PDB entry 6UR2 | X-ray diffraction, 2.27 A resolution | chains A and C of the 3 polymer chains in the assembly

# Chain A
Protein: DNA polymerase I
Source organism: Geobacillus stearothermophilus
Notes: EC 2.7.7.7
Reference sequence: D9N168 (D9N168_GEOSE); residues 298-876 here correspond to UniProt positions 1-579 (UniProt number = residue number - 297)
Chain sequence (579 residues; each row starts with the number of its first residue):
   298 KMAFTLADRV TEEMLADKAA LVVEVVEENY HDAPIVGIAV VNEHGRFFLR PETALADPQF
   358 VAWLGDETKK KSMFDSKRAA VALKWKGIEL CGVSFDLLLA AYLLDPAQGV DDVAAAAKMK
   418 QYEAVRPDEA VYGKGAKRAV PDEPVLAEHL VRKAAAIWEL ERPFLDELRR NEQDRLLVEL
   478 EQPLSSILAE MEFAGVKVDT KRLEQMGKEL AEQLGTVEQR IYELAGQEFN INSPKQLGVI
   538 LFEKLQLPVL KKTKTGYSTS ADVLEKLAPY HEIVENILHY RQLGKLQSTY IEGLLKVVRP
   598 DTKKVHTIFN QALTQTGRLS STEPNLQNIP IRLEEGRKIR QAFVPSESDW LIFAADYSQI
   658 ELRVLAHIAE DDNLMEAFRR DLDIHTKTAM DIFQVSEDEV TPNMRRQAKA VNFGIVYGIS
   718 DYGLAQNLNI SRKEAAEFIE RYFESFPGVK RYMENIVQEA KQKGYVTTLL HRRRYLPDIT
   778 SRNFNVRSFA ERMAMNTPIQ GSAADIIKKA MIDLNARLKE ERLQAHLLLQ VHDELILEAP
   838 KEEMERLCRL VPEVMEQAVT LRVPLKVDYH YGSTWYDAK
Differences from the reference sequence: variant Asp-598 (Ala301 in D9N168), Val-713 (Pro416 in D9N168)
Reported in the primary citation:
  - mutagenesis - D830N: abolished catalytic activity on NP-DNA synthesis
  - mutagenesis - E831Q: unchanged catalytic activity
  - mutagenesis - F710Y (21-fold): increased catalytic activity on nCTP
  - mutagenesis - F710Y (2.6-fold): increased catalytic activity on dCTP
  - mutagenesis - F710Y: unchanged binding to nCTP
  - catalytic residues: Asp-830 (proposed by the authors, not directly observed)

# Chain C
Molecule: 12-nt DNA strand
Sequence (12 nucleotides; row label = number of the first residue in the row):
     4 ACGCTGATCG CA

# How chain A and chain C interact
Contacting residue pairs (42):
  Asn-527(A) with DC12(C), hydrogen bond to the phosphate
  Asn-529(A) with DC12(C), sugar contact
  Ser-530(A) with DC12(C), phosphate contact; DG13(C), hydrogen bond to the phosphate
  Gln-533(A) with DG13(C), hydrogen bond to the phosphate
  Lys-582(A) with DG9(C), base contact
  Ser-585(A) with DA10(C), phosphate contact; DT11(C), phosphate contact
  Thr-586(A) with DA10(C), sugar contact
  Gly-590(A) with DA10(C), phosphate contact
  Leu-610(A) with DC7(C), phosphate contact; DT8(C), phosphate contact
  Thr-611(A) with DC7(C), phosphate contact
  Gln-612(A) with DG6(C), phosphate contact; DC7(C), hydrogen bond to the phosphate
  Thr-613(A) with DG6(C), sugar contact
  Arg-615(A) with DG6(C), base contact
  Ser-617(A) with DC7(C), phosphate contact; DT8(C), hydrogen bond to the phosphate
  Ser-618(A) with DT8(C), sugar contact
  Thr-619(A) with DT8(C), sugar contact; DG9(C), phosphate contact
  Glu-620(A) with DG9(C), hydrogen bond to the phosphate
  Asn-622(A) with DT8(C), hydrogen bond to the sugar
  Ala-707(A) with DA4(C), hydrogen bond to the base
  Phe-710(A) with DA4(C), base contact
  Gly-711(A) with DA4(C), hydrogen bond to the base
  Tyr-714(A) with DA4(C), base contact; DC5(C), stacking on the base
  Ile-716(A) with DA4(C), base contact
  Tyr-719(A) with DA4(C), hydrogen bond to the phosphate
  Gly-720(A) with DA4(C), base contact
  Leu-721(A) with DA4(C), base contact
  Asn-724(A) with DA4(C), hydrogen bond to the base
  Arg-771(A) with DG6(C), salt bridge to the phosphate
  Phe-786(A) with DC5(C), phosphate contact
  Arg-789(A) with DA4(C), phosphate contact; DC5(C), salt bridge to the phosphate
  Met-790(A) with DG6(C), phosphate contact
  Asn-793(A) with DC5(C), sugar contact
  Gln-797(A) with DC5(C), hydrogen bond to the base; DG6(C), hydrogen bond to the sugar
Also at the interface, not in a pair above, chain A (35 interface residues in all): Asn-625, His-829

# Summary
35 residues of chain A face 10 of chain C across their interface; the contacts include 13 hydrogen bonds, 2
salt bridges and 1 aromatic stacking contact. Among the polar pairs are Ala-707(A)/DA4(C), Gly-711(A)/DA4(C)
and Asn-724(A)/DA4(C). From the paper: the catalytic residue Asp-830(A); D830N of chain A abolishes catalytic
activity on NP-DNA synthesis; 3 substitutions were tested in all.
Chain A is DNA polymerase I (Geobacillus stearothermophilus) and chain C is a 12-nt DNA strand; the structure,
DNA polymerase I Large Fragment from Bacillus stearothermophilus with DNA template and primer containing an
N3'-> ..., was determined by X-ray diffraction (same publication as 6UR4, 6UR9 and 6US5).
